5Z4U - chains A and F of the 6 polymer chains in the assembly; structure by X-ray diffraction, 3.18 A resolution.

Chain A:
Protein: Tubulin alpha-1B chain
Organism: Sus scrofa
UniProt: Q2XVP4 (TBA1B_PIG); numbering as in UniProt (aligned over 1-450)
Amino-acid sequence (450 residues; numbered 1 to 450; the number before each row is that of its first residue):
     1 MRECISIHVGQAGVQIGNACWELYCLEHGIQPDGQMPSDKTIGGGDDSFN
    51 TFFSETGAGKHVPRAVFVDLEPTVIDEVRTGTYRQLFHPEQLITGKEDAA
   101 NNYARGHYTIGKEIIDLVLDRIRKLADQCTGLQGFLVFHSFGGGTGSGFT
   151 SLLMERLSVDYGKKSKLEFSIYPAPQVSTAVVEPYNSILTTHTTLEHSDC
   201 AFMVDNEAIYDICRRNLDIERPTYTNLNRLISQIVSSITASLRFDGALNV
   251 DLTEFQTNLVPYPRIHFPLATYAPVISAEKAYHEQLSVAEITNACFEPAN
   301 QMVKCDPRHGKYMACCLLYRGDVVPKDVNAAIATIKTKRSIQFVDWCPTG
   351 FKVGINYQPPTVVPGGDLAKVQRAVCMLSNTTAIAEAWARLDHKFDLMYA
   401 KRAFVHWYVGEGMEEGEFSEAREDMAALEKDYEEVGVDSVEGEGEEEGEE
Disordered / not traced: 438-450
Curated features (UniProtKB/Swiss-Prot):
  - motif: Met1 to Cys4 (MREC motif)
  - active site: Glu254
  - binding site (GTP): Gly10, Gln11, Ala12, Gln15, Glu71, Ala99, Ser140, Gly143, Gly144, Thr145, Gly146, Thr179, Glu183, Asn206, Tyr224, Asn228, Leu252
  - binding site (Mg(2+)): Glu71
  - modified residue: Lys40 (N6,N6,N6-trimethyllysine), Ser48 (Phosphoserine), Ser232 (Phosphoserine), Tyr282 (3'-nitrotyrosine), Arg339 (Omega-N-methylarginine), Ser439 (Phosphoserine), Glu443 (5-glutamyl polyglutamate), Glu445 (5-glutamyl polyglutamate)
  - cross-link (Glycyl lysine isopeptide (Lys-Gly)): Lys326 (interchain with G-Cter in ubiquitin), Lys370 (interchain with G-Cter in ubiquitin)
Ion coordination: Ca2+: Asp39, Thr41, Gly44, Glu55
Residues lining bound ligands:
  - 96C (4-(4-ethoxyphenyl)-1-methyl-3-(3,4,5-trimethoxyphenyl)-1H-pyrazole): Asn101, Thr179, Val181
  - GTP (guanosine-5'-triphosphate): Gly10, Gln11, Ala12, Gln15, Ile16, Asp69, Asp98, Ala99, Ala100, Asn101, Ser140, Gly142, Gly143, Gly144, Thr145, Gly146, Ile171, Pro173, Val177, Ser178, Glu183, Asn206, Tyr224, Asn228, Ile231

Chain F:
Protein: Tubulin tyrosine ligase
Organism: Gallus gallus
UniProt: E1BQ43 (E1BQ43_CHICK); residues 1-378 here = UniProt positions 1-378
Amino-acid sequence (384 residues; numbered 1 to 384; the number before each row is that of its first residue):
     1 MYTFVVRDENSSVYAEVSRLLLATGQWKRLRKDNPRFNLMLGERNRLPFG
    51 RLGHEPGLVQLVNYYRGADKLCRKASLVKLIKTSPELSESCTWFPESYVI
   101 YPTNLKTPVAPAQNGIRHLINNTRTDEREVFLAAYNRRREGREGNVWIAK
   151 SSAGAKGEGILISSEASELLDFIDEQGQVHVIQKYLEKPLLLEPGHRKFD
   201 IRSWVLVDHLYNIYLYREGVLRTSSEPYNSANFQDKTCHLTNHCIQKEYS
   251 KNYGRYEEGNEMFFEEFNQYLMDALNTTLENSILLQIKHIIRSCLMCIEP
   301 AISTKHLHYQSFQLFGFDFMVDEELKVWLIEVNGAPACAQKLYAELCQGI
   351 VDVAISSVFPLADTGQKTSQPTSIFIKLHHHHHH
Disordered / not traced: 103-143, 152-158, 167-179, 248-251, 363-372
Differences from the reference sequence: expression tag (379-384)
Residues lining bound ligands: AMP-PCP (ACP; phosphomethylphosphonic acid adenylate ester): Lys74, Pro95, Ile148, Lys150, Gln183, Lys184, Tyr185, Leu186, Lys198, Asp200, Arg202, Arg222, Leu240, Thr241, Asn242, Asp318, Met320, Ile330, Glu331, Asn333

Interface between chain A and chain F:
Pairs across the interface (22; chain A residue first):
  Gln176(A) - Pro56(F)
  Glu207(A) - His54(F)  salt bridge
  Glu297(A) - His306(F)  salt bridge
  Pro298(A) - Leu307(F)  hydrophobic
  Lys304(A) - His54(F)
  Lys304(A) - His308(F)
  Asp306(A) - Arg66(F)
  Arg308(A) - Pro300(F)  hydrogen bond (side chain-backbone)
  Arg308(A) - Ala301(F)
  Arg308(A) - Ile302(F)
  Arg308(A) - Ser303(F)  hydrogen bond (side chain-backbone)
  His309(A) - Arg66(F)  hydrogen bond (side chain-backbone)
  His309(A) - Gly67(F)
  His309(A) - Ala301(F)  hydrogen bond (side chain-backbone)
  Lys338(A) - Pro300(F)
  Ser340(A) - Ala301(F)
  Glu386(A) - Gly50(F)
  Glu386(A) - Arg66(F)  salt bridge
  Arg390(A) - Gly50(F)
  Arg390(A) - His54(F)
  His393(A) - Arg51(F)  hydrogen bond
  Glu433(A) - Arg46(F)  salt bridge
Also at the interface, not in a pair above, chain A (16 interface residues in all): Pro175, Cys305
Also at the interface, not in a pair above, chain F (16 interface residues in all): Gly53, Glu299

Summary:
The chain A/chain F interface involves 16 residues from each chain; the contacts include 5 hydrogen bonds and
4 salt bridges. Polar pairs include Glu207(A)-His54(F), Glu297(A)-His306(F) and Glu386(A)-Arg66(F). Ligands of
chain A: GTP and compound 96C. Ligands of chain F: AMP-PCP.
Chain A is Tubulin alpha-1B chain (Sus scrofa) and chain F is Tubulin tyrosine ligase (Gallus gallus); the
structure, Crystal Structure of T2R-TTL complex with 7a3, was determined by X-ray diffraction.
